7NDZ - chains A and C of the 4 polymer chains in the assembly; structure by X-ray diffraction, 2.70 A resolution.

# Chain A (and C)
Protein: Flavin-dependent thymidylate synthase
Organism: Thermotoga maritima
Notes: EC 2.1.1.148; chain C of this document is another copy of the same molecule, construct and numbering; everything in this record applies to it too
UniProtKB: Q9WYT0 (THYX_THEMA); residues 1-220 here = UniProt positions 1-220
Chain sequence (232 residues; each row starts with the number of its first residue; numbers below 1 keep their minus sign (Met-11 is residue -11)):
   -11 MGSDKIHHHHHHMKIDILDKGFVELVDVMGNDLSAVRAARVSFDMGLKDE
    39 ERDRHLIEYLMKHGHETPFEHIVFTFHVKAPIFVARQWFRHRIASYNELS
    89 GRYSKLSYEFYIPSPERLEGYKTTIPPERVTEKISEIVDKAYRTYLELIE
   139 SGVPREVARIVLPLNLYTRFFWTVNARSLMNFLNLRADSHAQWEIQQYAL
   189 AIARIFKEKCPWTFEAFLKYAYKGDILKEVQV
Not modelled in the structure: -11 to -1, 33-36, 220 (chain C: -11 to -1, 34-36, 220)
Construct notes: initiating methionine (-11); expression tag (-10 to 0)
Residues lining bound ligands:
  - HUF ([[(2R,3S,4R,5R)-5-(6-aminopurin-9-yl)-3,4-bis(oxidanyl)oxolan-2-yl]methoxy-oxidanyl-phosphoryl] [(2R,3S,4S)-5-[5-methanoyl-7,8-dimethyl-2,4-bis(oxidanylidene)-1H-benzo[g]pteridin-10-yl]-2,3,4-tris(oxidanyl)pentyl] hydrogen phosphate), molecule 1: Thr55, Glu58, Ile81, Asn163, Arg165, Ser166
  - HUF, molecule 2: Arg78, His79, Arg80, Ile81, Ser166, Asn169, Leu173, Arg174, His178, Ala179
  - HUF, molecule 3: Ala82, Ser83, Tyr84, Asn85, Glu86, Ser88
UniProt features mapped onto this chain:
  - motif: Arg78 to Ser88 (ThyX motif)
  - active site: Arg174 (Involved in ionization of N3 of dUMP, leading to its activation)
  - binding site (FAD): Thr55, Arg78 to Ile81, Glu86, Asn163 to Arg165, Asn169
  - binding site (dUMP): Gln75 to Arg78, Glu86 to Arg90, Arg147, Arg174
  - mutagenesis: His53 (H53A: Shows 1.39% of wild-type activity), Ser88 (S88A/C: Still catalytically active although shows a large decrease in activity), Arg90 (R90A: Binds dUMP 670-fold weaker than wild-type), Glu144 (E144A: Shows 0.113% of wild-type activity; E144R: Shows 0.016% of wild-type activity), Arg174 (R174A: Still catalytically active although only shows 0.0008% of wild-type activity. Binds dUMP 7300-fold weaker than wild-type; R174K: Loss of catalytic activity)
From the paper describing this entry:
  - catalytic residues: Ser88, Tyr91 (proposed by the authors, not directly observed)
  - catalytic residues: Arg174 (citing earlier work)
  - mutagenesis - S88A, R90A, Y91A: decreased catalytic activity on dUMP (citing earlier work)

# How chain A and chain C interact
Pairs across the interface (4; chain A residue first):
  Glu58(A) - Arg80(C)  salt bridge
  Arg80(A) - Glu58(C)  salt bridge
  Arg80(A) - Arg165(C)
  Arg165(A) - Arg80(C)
Also at the interface, not in a pair above, chain A (5 interface residues in all): Thr55, Ile81
Also at the interface, not in a pair above, chain C (5 interface residues in all): Thr55, Ile81

# Summary
The chain A/chain C interface involves 5 residues from each chain; the contacts include 2 salt bridges. Its
one salt-bridged contact is Glu58(A)-Arg80(C). Ligands of chain A: 3 copies of compound HUF. The paper reports
catalytic residues Ser88(A), Tyr91(A) and Arg174(A); S88A, R90A and Y91A of chain A reduce catalytic activity
on dUMP.
Chain A and chain C are both Flavin-dependent thymidylate synthase (Thermotoga maritima); the structure, ThyX
reconstituted with N5-carbinolamine flavin, was determined by X-ray diffraction (same publication as 7NDW).
